Entry 1VBA (X-ray diffraction, 2.90 A resolution); this record covers chains 2 and 3 of the 5 polymer chains in the assembly.

[Chain 2]
Protein: Poliovirus type 3
From: Poliovirus type 3 (strains P3/LEON/37 AND P3/LEON 12A[1]B)
UniProt: P03302 (POLG_POL3L); residues 1-271 here correspond to UniProt positions 69-339 (UniProt number = residue number + 68)
Sequence (271 residues; row label = number of the first residue in the row):
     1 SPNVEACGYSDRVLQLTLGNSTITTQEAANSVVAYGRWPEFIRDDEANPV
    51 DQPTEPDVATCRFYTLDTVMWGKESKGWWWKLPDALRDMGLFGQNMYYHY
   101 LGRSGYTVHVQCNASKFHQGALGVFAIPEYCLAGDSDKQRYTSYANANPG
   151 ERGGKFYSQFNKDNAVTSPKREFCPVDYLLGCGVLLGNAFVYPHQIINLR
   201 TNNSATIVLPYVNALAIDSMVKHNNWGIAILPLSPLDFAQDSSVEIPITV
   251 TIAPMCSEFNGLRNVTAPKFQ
Disordered / not traced: 1-5

[Chain 3]
Protein: Poliovirus type 3
From: Poliovirus type 3 (strains P3/LEON/37 AND P3/LEON 12A[1]B)
UniProt: P03302 (POLG_POL3L); residues 1-235 here correspond to UniProt positions 340-574 (UniProt number = residue number + 339)
Sequence (235 residues; row label = number of the first residue in the row):
     1 GLPVLNTPGSNQYLTSDNHQSPCAIPEFDVTPPIDIPGEVKNMMELAEID
    51 TMIPLNLESTKRNTMDMYRVTLSDSADLSQPILCLSLSPAFDPRLSHTML
   101 GEVLNYYTHWAGSLKFTFLFCGSMMATGKILVAYAPPGAQPPTSRKEAML
   151 GTHVIWDLGLQSSCTMVVPWISNVTYRQTTQDSFTEGGYISMFYQTRIVV
   201 PLSTPKSMSMLGFVSACNDFSVRLLRDTTHISQSA
Small-molecule neighbours: r78206 (J78; (methylpyridazine piperidine propyloxyphenyl)ethylacetate): Leu-14, Ala-24, Ile-25

[Chain 2 / chain 3 interface]
Contacting residue pairs (70; chain 2 residue first):
  Tyr-35(2) / Gly-38(3)
  Arg-37(2) / Asp-35(3)  salt bridge
  Arg-37(2) / Ile-36(3)
  Arg-37(2) / Pro-37(3)
  Glu-46(2) / Ile-34(3)
  Glu-46(2) / Asp-35(3)  hydrogen bond (side chain-backbone)
  Lys-116(2) / Ser-123(3)  hydrogen bond (backbone-side chain)
  Lys-116(2) / Met-124(3)  hydrogen bond (backbone-backbone)
  Lys-116(2) / Met-125(3)  hydrogen bond (backbone-backbone)
  Phe-117(2) / Ser-123(3)
  Phe-117(2) / Met-125(3)  hydrophobic
  Phe-117(2) / Ser-203(3)
  Phe-117(2) / Thr-204(3)
  Phe-117(2) / Pro-205(3)
  His-118(2) / Ser-123(3)
  Gln-119(2) / Cys-121(3)
  Gln-119(2) / Gly-122(3)
  Gln-119(2) / Ser-123(3)  hydrogen bond (side chain-backbone)
  Gln-119(2) / Pro-205(3)
  Gln-119(2) / Ser-207(3)  hydrogen bond (side chain-backbone)
  Gln-119(2) / Met-208(3)
  Gly-120(2) / Cys-121(3)
  Ala-121(2) / Cys-121(3)  hydrophobic
  Asp-177(2) / Met-65(3)
  Tyr-178(2) / Asn-63(3)
  Tyr-178(2) / Met-65(3)
  Tyr-178(2) / Met-67(3)  hydrophobic
  Leu-185(2) / Tyr-68(3)
  Leu-185(2) / His-97(3)
  Leu-186(2) / Met-65(3)  hydrophobic
  Leu-186(2) / Tyr-68(3)
  Gly-187(2) / Thr-51(3)
  Gly-187(2) / Met-52(3)  hydrogen bond (backbone-backbone)
  Gly-187(2) / Tyr-68(3)  hydrogen bond (backbone-side chain)
  Asn-188(2) / Thr-51(3)
  Asn-188(2) / His-97(3)  hydrogen bond (side chain-backbone)
  Asn-188(2) / Thr-98(3)
  Asn-188(2) / Met-99(3)  hydrogen bond (side chain-backbone)
  Phe-190(2) / Ile-49(3)
  Phe-190(2) / Asp-50(3)
  Phe-190(2) / Met-52(3)  hydrophobic
  Phe-190(2) / Phe-213(3)  hydrophobic
  Val-191(2) / Ile-49(3)  hydrophobic
  Val-191(2) / Met-99(3)  hydrophobic
  Asn-198(2) / Leu-119(3)
  Asn-198(2) / Phe-120(3)  hydrogen bond (side chain-backbone)
  Asn-198(2) / Cys-121(3)
  Arg-200(2) / Phe-120(3)
  Arg-200(2) / Gly-122(3)
  Arg-200(2) / Ser-123(3)  hydrogen bond (side chain-backbone)
  Arg-200(2) / Met-124(3)
  Arg-200(2) / Ala-126(3)  hydrogen bond (side chain-backbone)
  Arg-200(2) / Gly-159(3)  hydrogen bond (side chain-backbone)
  Thr-201(2) / Ser-162(3)
  Tyr-211(2) / Pro-37(3)
  Val-212(2) / Pro-37(3)  hydrophobic
  Asn-213(2) / Ile-36(3)
  Leu-215(2) / Ile-34(3)
  Ala-216(2) / Ile-34(3)
  Leu-231(2) / Met-65(3)  hydrophobic
  Pro-232(2) / Arg-69(3)  hydrogen bond (backbone-side chain)
  Leu-233(2) / Met-52(3)  hydrophobic
  Leu-233(2) / Arg-69(3)  hydrogen bond (backbone-side chain)
  Leu-233(2) / Leu-211(3)  hydrophobic
  Ser-234(2) / Arg-69(3)
  Ser-234(2) / Cys-121(3)
  Ser-234(2) / Ser-209(3)
  Pro-235(2) / Arg-69(3)
  Ala-239(2) / Ser-203(3)
  Ala-239(2) / Pro-205(3)
Interface residues without a listed pair, chain 2 (38 interface residues in all): Arg-43, Ile-196, Pro-210, Ala-214, Asp-237, Phe-238, Gln-240
Interface residues without a listed pair, chain 3 (39 interface residues in all): Thr-64, Leu-158, Leu-202, Lys-206

[In short]
38 residues of chain 2 and 39 residues of chain 3 are in contact, with 16 hydrogen bonds and 1 salt bridge.
Among the polar pairs are Arg-37(2)/Asp-35(3), Glu-46(2)/Asp-35(3) and Lys-116(2)/Ser-123(3). Ligands of chain
3: r78206.
Here chain 2 is Poliovirus type 3 and chain 3 is Poliovirus type 3, both from Poliovirus type 3 (strains
P3/LEON/37 AND P3/LEON 12A[1]B). Entry 1VBA (Poliovirus (type 3, sabin strain) (P3/sabin, P3/leon/12A(1)B)
complexed with R78206) was determined by X-ray diffraction (same publication as 1VBB, 1VBC, 1VBD and 1VBE).
